PDB entry 6IFR | electron microscopy, 3.40 A resolution | chains E and J of the 10 polymer chains in the assembly

== Chain E ==
Molecule: Type III-A CRISPR-associated RAMP protein Csm3
Organism: Streptococcus thermophilus ND03
UniProtKB: A0A2U2M035 (A0A2U2M035_STRTR); residues 1-220 here = UniProt positions 1-220
Amino-acid sequence (220 residues; row label = number of the first residue in the row):
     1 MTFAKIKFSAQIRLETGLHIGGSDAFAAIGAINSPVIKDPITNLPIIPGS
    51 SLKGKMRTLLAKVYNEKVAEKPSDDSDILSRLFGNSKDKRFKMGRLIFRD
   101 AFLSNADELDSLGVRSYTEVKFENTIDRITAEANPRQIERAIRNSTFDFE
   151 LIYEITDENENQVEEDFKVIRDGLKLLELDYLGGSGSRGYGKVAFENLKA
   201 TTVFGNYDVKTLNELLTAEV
Unresolved in the structure: 1, 66-76, 218-220
Sequence notes: engineered mutation Asn33 (Asp in A0A2U2M035)

== Chain J ==
Molecule: type III-A CRISPR-Cas interference complex, NTR
Sequence (43 nucleotides; numbered 1 to 43; the number before each row is that of its first residue):
     1 GGUAGGAAUGGGUAAUUAUAGCGAGCUAGAAAGCGUUUCCGUC
Unresolved in the structure: 1-6, 42-43

== How chain E and chain J interact ==
Pairs across the interface (15; chain E residue first):
  Ala28(E) - A30(J)  phosphate contact
  Ile29(E) - G29(J)  sugar contact
  Ile29(E) - A30(J)  phosphate contact
  Asn33(E) - A30(J)  phosphate contact
  Lys87(E) - U38(J)  hydrogen bond to the sugar
  Glu132(E) - U27(J)  hydrogen bond to the sugar
  Glu132(E) - A28(J)  sugar contact
  Ala133(E) - A28(J)  hydrogen bond to the sugar
  Asn134(E) - A28(J)  sugar contact
  Asn134(E) - A30(J)  hydrogen bond to the sugar
  Asn134(E) - A31(J)  hydrogen bond to the sugar
  Pro135(E) - A28(J)  base contact
  Pro135(E) - G29(J)  sugar contact
  Pro135(E) - A30(J)  sugar contact
  Arg136(E) - A30(J)  base contact
Interface residues without a listed pair, chain E (10 interface residues in all): Gln137

== Overview ==
Chain E and chain J form an interface of 10 and 6 residues respectively, with 5 hydrogen bonds. Among the
polar pairs are Lys87(E)-U38(J), Glu132(E)-U27(J) and Ala133(E)-A28(J).
Chain E is Type III-A CRISPR-associated RAMP protein Csm3 (Streptococcus thermophilus ND03) and chain J is
type III-A CRISPR-Cas interference complex, NTR; the structure, Type III-A Csm complex, Cryo-EM structure of
Csm-NTR, ATP bound, was determined by electron microscopy (same publication as 6IFK, 6IFL, 6IFN, 6IFU, 6IFY,
6IFZ and 6IG0).
